Entry 7SNJ (X-ray diffraction, 1.74 A resolution); this record covers chain A.

== Chain A ==
Name: Arylsulfatase
Source organism: Phocaeicola plebeius DSM 17135
Notes: EC 3.1.6.-
Reference sequence: B5CYA4 (B5CYA4_BACPM); residue numbers follow UniProt; this construct covers 1-536
Chain sequence (536 residues; each row starts with the number of its first residue):
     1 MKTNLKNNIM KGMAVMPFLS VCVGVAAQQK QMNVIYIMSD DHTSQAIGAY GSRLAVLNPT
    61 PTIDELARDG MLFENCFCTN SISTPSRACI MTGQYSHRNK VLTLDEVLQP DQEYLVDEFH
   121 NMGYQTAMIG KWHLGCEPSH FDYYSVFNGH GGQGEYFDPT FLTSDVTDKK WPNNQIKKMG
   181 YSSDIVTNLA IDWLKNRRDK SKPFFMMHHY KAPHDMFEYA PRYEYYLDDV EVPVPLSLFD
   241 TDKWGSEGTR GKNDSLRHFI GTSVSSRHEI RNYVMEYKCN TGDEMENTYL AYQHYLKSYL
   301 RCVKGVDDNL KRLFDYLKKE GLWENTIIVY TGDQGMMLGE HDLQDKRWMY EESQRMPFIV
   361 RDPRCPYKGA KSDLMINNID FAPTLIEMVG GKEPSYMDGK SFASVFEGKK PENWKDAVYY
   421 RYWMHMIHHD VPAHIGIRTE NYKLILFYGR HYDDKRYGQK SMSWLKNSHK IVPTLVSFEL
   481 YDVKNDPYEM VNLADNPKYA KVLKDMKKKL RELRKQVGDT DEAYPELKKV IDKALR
Unresolved in the structure: 1-30
Bound ions: Na+: Asp40, Asp41, Ser83, Asp333, Gln334
Residues lining bound ligands: 1-ethoxy-2-(2-ethoxyethoxy)ethane (P4G): Thr62, Glu65, Leu66, Asp69, Lys311, Phe314, Asp315, Lys318, Trp323
From the paper describing this entry:
  - catalytic residues: Ser83, His133, His214

== In short ==
Bound to chain A: 1-ethoxy-2-(2-ethoxyethoxy)ethane. The Na+ site is built by Asp40, Asp41, Ser83, Asp333 and
Gln334. The paper reports catalytic residues Ser83, His133 and His214.
Chain A is Arylsulfatase (Phocaeicola plebeius DSM 17135); the structure, Structure of Bacple_01701, a
6-O-galactose porphyran sulfatase, was determined by X-ray diffraction, deposited together with 8EW1, 8EP4,
7SNK and 7SNO.
